Entry 3E1R (X-ray diffraction, 2.00 A resolution); this record covers chains A and B of the 3 polymer chains in the assembly.

# Chain A (and B)
Molecule: Centrosomal protein of 55 kDa
From: Homo sapiens
Notes: chain B of this document is another copy of the same molecule, construct and numbering; everything in this record applies to it too
UniProtKB: Q53EZ4 (CEP55_HUMAN); residues 160-217 here = UniProt positions 160-217
Amino-acid sequence (58 residues; each row starts with the number of its first residue):
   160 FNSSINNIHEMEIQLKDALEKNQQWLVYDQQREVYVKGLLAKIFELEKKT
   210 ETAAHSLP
Not modelled in the structure: 160-164, 211-217 (chain B: 160-166, 209-217)
Reported in the primary citation:
  - self-association interface (contacts with another copy of this molecule): Asn181, Trp184, Asp188, Arg191, Glu192
  - mutagenesis - W184A, Y187A, R191A: decreased localization to mCh-ALIX

# Interface between chain A and chain B
Residue-residue contacts (47):
  Ile167(A) with Met170(B)
  Met170(A) with Met170(B), hydrophobic; Glu171(B)
  Glu171(A) with Met170(B)
  Gln173(A) with Leu174(B)
  Leu174(A) with Gln173(B); Leu174(B), hydrophobic; Ala177(B), hydrophobic
  Ala177(A) with Ala177(B), hydrophobic; Leu178(B), hydrophobic
  Leu178(A) with Ala177(B), hydrophobic
  Lys180(A) with Asn181(B)
  Asn181(A) with Ala177(B), hydrogen bond (side chain-backbone); Lys180(B); Asn181(B); Trp184(B)
  Trp184(A) with Asn181(B); Trp184(B), hydrophobic; Leu185(B); Asp188(B)
  Leu185(A) with Trp184(B), hydrophobic
  Tyr187(A) with Asp188(B)
  Asp188(A) with Trp184(B); Tyr187(B)
  Arg191(A) with Asp188(B), salt bridge; Arg191(B); Glu192(B), salt bridge; Val195(B)
  Glu192(A) with Arg191(B), salt bridge
  Tyr194(A) with Val195(B), hydrophobic; Leu199(B)
  Val195(A) with Tyr194(B), hydrophobic; Val195(B), hydrophobic; Leu198(B), hydrophobic
  Leu198(A) with Val195(B), hydrophobic; Leu198(B), hydrophobic; Leu199(B), hydrophobic; Ile202(B)
  Leu199(A) with Tyr194(B)
  Lys201(A) with Glu206(B)
  Ile202(A) with Leu198(B), hydrophobic; Lys201(B); Ile202(B), hydrophobic
  Leu205(A) with Leu205(B), hydrophobic
  Glu206(A) with Leu205(B)
  Thr209(A) with Leu205(B); Lys208(B)

# Summary
24 residues of chain A face 23 of chain B across their interface, with 1 hydrogen bond and 3 salt bridges.
Among the polar pairs are Arg191(A)-Asp188(B), Arg191(A)-Glu192(B) and Asn181(A)-Ala177(B). From the paper:
W184A, Y187A and R191A of chain A reduce localization to mCh-ALIX; a self-association interface involving
Asn181(A), Trp184(A) and Asp188(A) among others.
Chain A and chain B are both Centrosomal protein of 55 kDa (Homo sapiens); the structure, Midbody targeting of
the ESCRT machinery by a non-canonical coiled-coil in CEP55, was determined by X-ray diffraction.
